Entry 9DLD (electron microscopy, 3.20 A resolution); this record covers chains A and C of the 3 polymer chains in the assembly.

# Chain A
Protein: Dynein heavy chain, cytoplasmic
Source organism: Saccharomyces cerevisiae
UniProtKB: P36022 (DYHC_YEAST); the construct has insertions or renumbered stretches relative to UniProt, so the offset changes along the chain: 1221-1488 = UniProt 1219-1486; 1511-4092 = UniProt 1511-4092
Sequence (2875 residues; row label = number of the first residue in the row; note: 22 numbers in that range are skipped by the numbering (no residue carries them; nothing is unmodelled there); a row labelled like 1488A-1488X holds insertion residues (1488A, then the next letters in order)):
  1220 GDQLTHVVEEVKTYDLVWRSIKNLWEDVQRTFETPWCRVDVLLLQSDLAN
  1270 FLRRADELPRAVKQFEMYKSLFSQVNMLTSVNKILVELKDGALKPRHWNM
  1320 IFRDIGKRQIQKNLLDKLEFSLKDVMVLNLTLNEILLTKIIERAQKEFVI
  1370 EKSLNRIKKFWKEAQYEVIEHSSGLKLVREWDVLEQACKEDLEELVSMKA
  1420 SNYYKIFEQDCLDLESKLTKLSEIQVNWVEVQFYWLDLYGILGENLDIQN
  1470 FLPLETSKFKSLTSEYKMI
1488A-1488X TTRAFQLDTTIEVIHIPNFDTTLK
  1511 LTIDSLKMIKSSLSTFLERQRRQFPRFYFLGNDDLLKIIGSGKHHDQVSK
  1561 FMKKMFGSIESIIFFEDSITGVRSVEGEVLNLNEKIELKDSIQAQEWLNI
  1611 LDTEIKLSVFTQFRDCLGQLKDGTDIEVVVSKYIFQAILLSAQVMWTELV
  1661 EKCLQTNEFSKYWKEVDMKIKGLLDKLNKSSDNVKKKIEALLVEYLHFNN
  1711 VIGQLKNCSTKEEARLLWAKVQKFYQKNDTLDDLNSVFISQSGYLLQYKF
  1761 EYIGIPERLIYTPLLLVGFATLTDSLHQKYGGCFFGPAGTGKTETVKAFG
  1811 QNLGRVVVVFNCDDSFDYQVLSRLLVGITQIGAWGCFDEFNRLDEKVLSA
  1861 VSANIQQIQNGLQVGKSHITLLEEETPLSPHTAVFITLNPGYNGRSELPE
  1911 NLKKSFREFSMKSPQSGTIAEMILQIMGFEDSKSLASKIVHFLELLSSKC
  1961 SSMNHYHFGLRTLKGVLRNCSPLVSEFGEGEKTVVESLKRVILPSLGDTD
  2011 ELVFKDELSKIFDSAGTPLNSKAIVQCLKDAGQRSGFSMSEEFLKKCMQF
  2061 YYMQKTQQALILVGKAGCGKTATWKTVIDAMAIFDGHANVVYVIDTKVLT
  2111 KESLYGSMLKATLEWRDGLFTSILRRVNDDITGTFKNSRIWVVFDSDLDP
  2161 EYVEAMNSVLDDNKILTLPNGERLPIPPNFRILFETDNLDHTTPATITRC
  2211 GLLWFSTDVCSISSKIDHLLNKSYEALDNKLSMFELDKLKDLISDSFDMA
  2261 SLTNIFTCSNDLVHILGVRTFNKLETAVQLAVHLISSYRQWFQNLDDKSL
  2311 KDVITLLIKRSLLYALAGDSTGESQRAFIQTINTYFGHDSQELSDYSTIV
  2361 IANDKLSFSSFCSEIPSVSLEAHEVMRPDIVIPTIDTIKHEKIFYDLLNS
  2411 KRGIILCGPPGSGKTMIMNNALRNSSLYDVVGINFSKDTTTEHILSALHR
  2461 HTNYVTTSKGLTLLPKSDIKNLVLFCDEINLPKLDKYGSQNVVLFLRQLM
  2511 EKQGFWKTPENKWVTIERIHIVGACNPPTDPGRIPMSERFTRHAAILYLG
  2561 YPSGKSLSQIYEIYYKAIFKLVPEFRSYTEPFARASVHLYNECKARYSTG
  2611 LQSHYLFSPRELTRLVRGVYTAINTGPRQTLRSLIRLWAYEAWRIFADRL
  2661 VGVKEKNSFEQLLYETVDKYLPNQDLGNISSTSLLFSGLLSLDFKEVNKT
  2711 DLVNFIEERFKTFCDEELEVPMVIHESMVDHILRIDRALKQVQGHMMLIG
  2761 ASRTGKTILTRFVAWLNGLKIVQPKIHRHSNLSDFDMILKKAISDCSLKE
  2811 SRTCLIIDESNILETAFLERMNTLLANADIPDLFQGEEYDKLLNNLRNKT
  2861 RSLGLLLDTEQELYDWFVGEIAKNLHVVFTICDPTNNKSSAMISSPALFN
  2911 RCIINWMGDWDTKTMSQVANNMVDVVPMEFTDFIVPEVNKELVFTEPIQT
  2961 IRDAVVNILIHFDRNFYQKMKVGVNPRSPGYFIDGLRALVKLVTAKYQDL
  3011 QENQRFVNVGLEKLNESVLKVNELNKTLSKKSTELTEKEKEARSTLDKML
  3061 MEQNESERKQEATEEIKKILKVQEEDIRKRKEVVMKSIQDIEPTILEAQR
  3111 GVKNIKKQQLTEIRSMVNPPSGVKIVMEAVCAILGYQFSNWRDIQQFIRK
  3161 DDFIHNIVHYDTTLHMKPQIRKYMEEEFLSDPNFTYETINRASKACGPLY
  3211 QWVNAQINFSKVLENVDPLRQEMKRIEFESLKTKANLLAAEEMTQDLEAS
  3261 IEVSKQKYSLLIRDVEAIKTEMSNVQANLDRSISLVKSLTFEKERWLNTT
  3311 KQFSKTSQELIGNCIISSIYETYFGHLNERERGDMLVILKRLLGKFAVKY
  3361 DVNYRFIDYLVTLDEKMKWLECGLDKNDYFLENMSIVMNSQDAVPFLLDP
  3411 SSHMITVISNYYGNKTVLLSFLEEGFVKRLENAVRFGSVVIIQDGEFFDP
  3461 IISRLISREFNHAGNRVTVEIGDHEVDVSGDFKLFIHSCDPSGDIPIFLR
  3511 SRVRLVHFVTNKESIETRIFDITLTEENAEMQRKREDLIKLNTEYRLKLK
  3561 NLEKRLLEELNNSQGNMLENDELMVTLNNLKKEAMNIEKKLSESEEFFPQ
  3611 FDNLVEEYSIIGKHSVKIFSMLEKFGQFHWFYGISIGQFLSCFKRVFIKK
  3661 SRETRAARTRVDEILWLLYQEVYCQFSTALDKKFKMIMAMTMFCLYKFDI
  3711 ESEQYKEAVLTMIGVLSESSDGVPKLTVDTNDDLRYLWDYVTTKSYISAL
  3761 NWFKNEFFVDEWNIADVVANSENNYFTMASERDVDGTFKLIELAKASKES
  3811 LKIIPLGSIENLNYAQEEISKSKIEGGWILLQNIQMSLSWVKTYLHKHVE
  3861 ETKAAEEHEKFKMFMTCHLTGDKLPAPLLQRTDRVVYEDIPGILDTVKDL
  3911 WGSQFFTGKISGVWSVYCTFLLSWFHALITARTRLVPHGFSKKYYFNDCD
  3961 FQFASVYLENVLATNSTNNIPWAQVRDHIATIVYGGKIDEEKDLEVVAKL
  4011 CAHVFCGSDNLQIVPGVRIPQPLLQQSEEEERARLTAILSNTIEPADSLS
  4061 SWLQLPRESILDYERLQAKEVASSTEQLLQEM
Disordered / not traced: 1220-1442, 1488A-1488X, 1903-1905, 2119-2124, 2237-2244, 3035-3288, 3573-3581, 3661-3669, 3737-3740, 3860-3866, 3917-3920, 4092
Sequence notes: expression tag (1220); conflict Phe1575 (Leu in P36022), Ser1578 (Phe in P36022), Glu1668 (Gln in P36022), Val1777 (Ile in P36022), Val1984 (Ile in P36022), Val2936 (Ile in P36022), Gln3266 (Arg in P36022), Gly3343 (Ala in P36022), Val3444 (Ile in P36022), Arg3556 (Lys in P36022), Asp3742 (Asn in P36022), Val3895 (Phe in P36022), Asp4072 (Asn in P36022)
Bound ions: Mg2+: Thr2081, Glu2195 (together with ATP)
Ligand contacts:
  - ADP (adenosine-5'-diphosphate), molecule 1: Leu1769, Ile1770, Thr1772, Leu1775, Pro1797, Ala1798, Gly1799, Thr1800, Gly1801, Lys1802, Thr1803, Glu1804, Pro1924, Ile1929, Leu1970, Arg1971, Lys1974
  - ADP, molecule 2: Ile2390, Val2391, Ile2392, Thr2394, Thr2397, Pro2419, Pro2420, Gly2421, Ser2422, Gly2423, Lys2424, Thr2425, Met2426, Ile2570, Tyr2571, Tyr2574, Pro2619, Arg2620, Thr2623
  - ADP, molecule 3: Val2730, Pro2731, Met2732, Val2733, Ile2734, His2735, Met2738, Ala2761, Ser2762, Arg2763, Thr2764, Gly2765, Lys2766, Thr2767, Ile2768, Cys2892, Trp2920, Val2928, Ile2993, Arg2997, Glu3469, Arg3512
  - ATP (adenosine-5'-triphosphate): Phe2047, Ser2048, Phe2053, Lys2075, Ala2076, Gly2077, Cys2078, Gly2079, Lys2080, Thr2081, Ala2082, Asp2155, Glu2195, Val2219, Cys2220, Ser2224, Lys2225, His2228, Leu2229, Glu2285, Arg2507, Arg2549, Arg2552
Swiss-Prot annotation at these positions:
  - binding site (ATP): Gly1796 to Thr1803, Gly2074 to Thr2081, Gly2418 to Thr2425, Gly2760 to Thr2767
Reported in the primary citation:
  - mutagenesis - D2868K: increased catalytic activity
  - mutagenesis - D2868K: unchanged binding to Lis1 (citing earlier work)

# Chain C
Protein: Nuclear distribution protein PAC1
Source organism: Saccharomyces cerevisiae
UniProtKB: P39946 (LIS1_YEAST); residue numbers follow UniProt; this construct covers 1-494
Sequence (495 residues; each row starts with the number of its first residue; numbering starts at 0):
     0 GMTNWQQQLPLTDTQKNELDKSVLRYLNWNYKQTVRHEHAQDYESVRHAI
    50 VTLSGFLLQESVDRQEFISNNDTSNESMVDIDELLLPKKWNSIVRLQKKI
   100 IELEQNTETLVSQIKDLNTQVSELAQFKPTTSNGTSAHNVLKWIPRNLPS
   150 CLINVESSVTSVKLHPNLPIVFVATDHGKLYAFDLFNYTIPLASLQSHTK
   200 AITSMDVLFTNYTNSSKKNYLVIVTASKDLQIHVFKWVSEECKFQQIRSL
   250 LGHEHIVSAVKIWQKNNDVHIASCSRDQTVKIWDFHNGWSLKTFQPHSQW
   300 VRSIDVLGDYIISGSHDTTLRLTHWPSGNGLSVGTGHEFPIEKVKFIHFI
   350 EDSPEIRFRTPSTDRYKNWGMQYCVSASRDRTIKIWEIPLPTLMAHRAPI
   400 PNPTDSNFRCVLTLKGHLSWVRDISIRGQYLFSCADDKSVRCWDLNTGQC
   450 LHVWEKLHTGFVNCLDLDVDFDSNVTPRQMMVTGGLDCKSNVFMR
Disordered / not traced: 0-138, 213-216
Sequence notes: expression tag (0)
Reported in the primary citation:
  - mutagenesis - R275A/R301A/R378A/W419A/K437A: abolished catalytic activity with Dynein heavy chain, cytoplasmic (chain A)
  - mutagenesis - R275A/R301A/R378A/W419A/K437A: abolished binding to Dynein heavy chain, cytoplasmic (chain A) (citing earlier work)

# Interface between chain A and chain C
Residue-residue contacts (27; chain A residue first):
  Gly2698(A) - Arg380(C)  hydrogen bond (backbone-side chain)
  Leu2699(A) - Arg380(C)  hydrogen bond (backbone-side chain)
  Leu2700(A) - Leu417(C)
  Ser2701(A) - Arg380(C)  hydrogen bond (backbone-side chain)
  Ser2701(A) - Leu417(C)
  Leu2702(A) - Arg380(C)
  Leu2702(A) - His416(C)
  Phe2715(A) - Phe460(C)  hydrophobic
  Glu2718(A) - Phe460(C)
  Glu2718(A) - Leu485(C)
  Arg2719(A) - Trp419(C)
  Arg2719(A) - Asp435(C)  salt bridge
  Arg2719(A) - Phe460(C)
  Asp2725(A) - Lys227(C)  salt bridge
  Asp2725(A) - Arg275(C)
  Glu2726(A) - Arg275(C)  hydrogen bond (backbone-side chain)
  Glu2726(A) - His315(C)  salt bridge
  Glu2726(A) - Arg378(C)  salt bridge
  Trp2775(A) - Trp419(C)  hydrophobic
  Leu2776(A) - Phe338(C)
  Asn2777(A) - Phe338(C)
  Gly2778(A) - Phe338(C)
  Ala3473(A) - His254(C)
  Gly3474(A) - Lys199(C)
  Gly3474(A) - Leu229(C)
  Gly3474(A) - His254(C)
  Asn3475(A) - Leu229(C)
Interface residues without a listed pair, chain A (20 interface residues in all): Asp2711, Thr2722, His3472
Interface residues without a listed pair, chain C (19 interface residues in all): Arg301, Gly415, Ser418, Lys437

# Summary
20 residues of chain A face 19 of chain C across their interface, with 4 hydrogen bonds and 4 salt bridges.
Polar pairs include Arg2719(A)-Asp435(C), Asp2725(A)-Lys227(C) and Glu2726(A)-His315(C). The paper reports
that D2868K of chain A increases catalytic activity; R275A/R301A/R378A/W419A/K437A of chain C abolish
catalytic activity with Dynein heavy chain, cytoplasmic (chain A).
Here chain A is Dynein heavy chain, cytoplasmic and chain C is Nuclear distribution protein PAC1, both from
Saccharomyces cerevisiae. Entry 9DLD (CryoEM structures of yeast cytoplasmic dynein in the presence of ATP and
Lis1) was determined by electron microscopy together with 9DJ7, 9DJU, 9DJZ, 9DK0, 9DKH, 9DKM and 6 further
entries from the same study.
